Entry 6N34 (X-ray diffraction, 2.80 A resolution); this record covers chains A and B.

# Chain A (and B)
Protein: Influenza virus NS1A-binding protein
Source organism: Homo sapiens
Notes: chain B of this document is another copy of the same molecule, construct and numbering; everything in this record applies to it too
Reference sequence: Q9Y6Y0 (NS1BP_HUMAN); residues 1-137 here = UniProt positions 1-137
Chain sequence (145 residues; numbered 1 to 145; the number before each row is that of its first residue):
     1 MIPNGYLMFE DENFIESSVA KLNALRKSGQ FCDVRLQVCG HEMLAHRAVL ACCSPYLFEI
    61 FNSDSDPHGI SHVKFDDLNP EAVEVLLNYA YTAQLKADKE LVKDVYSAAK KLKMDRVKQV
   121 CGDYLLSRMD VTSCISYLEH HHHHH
Not modelled in the structure: 1-5, 64-68, 130-145 (chain B: 1-3, 64-69, 129-145)
Sequence notes: expression tag (138-145)
UniProt features mapped onto this chain:
  - mutagenesis: M1 to E12 (Destabilises dimer and impairs splicing of viral M1 mRNA)

# Interface between chain A and chain B
Pairs across the interface (69):
  Y6(A) - A97(B)
  Y6(A) - D98(B)
  Y6(A) - K99(B)
  Y6(A) - Y124(B)  hydrogen bond (backbone-side chain)
  L7(A) - L95(B)
  L7(A) - K96(B)
  L7(A) - A97(B)  hydrogen bond (backbone-backbone)
  L7(A) - V102(B)  hydrophobic
  L7(A) - Y124(B)  hydrophobic
  M8(A) - L95(B)
  M8(A) - K96(B)
  F9(A) - Q94(B)
  F9(A) - L95(B)  hydrogen bond (backbone-backbone)
  F9(A) - R116(B)
  E10(A) - A93(B)
  D11(A) - Y89(B)  hydrogen bond
  D11(A) - A93(B)  hydrogen bond (backbone-backbone)
  D11(A) - R116(B)  salt bridge
  F14(A) - C53(B)  hydrophobic
  F14(A) - Y89(B)
  F14(A) - A90(B)
  F14(A) - A93(B)  hydrophobic
  I15(A) - I15(B)  hydrophobic
  I15(A) - A93(B)  hydrophobic
  V19(A) - I15(B)  hydrophobic
  K21(A) - C52(B)  hydrogen bond (side chain-backbone)
  L22(A) - A48(B)  hydrophobic
  L22(A) - C52(B)
  Q30(A) - F58(B)
  F31(A) - R47(B)
  F31(A) - A51(B)  hydrophobic
  F31(A) - F58(B)  hydrophobic
  F31(A) - F61(B)  hydrophobic
  H46(A) - A48(B)
  R47(A) - F31(B)
  A48(A) - L22(B)  hydrophobic
  A48(A) - H46(B)
  A51(A) - F31(B)  hydrophobic
  C52(A) - S18(B)
  C52(A) - K21(B)  hydrogen bond (backbone-side chain)
  C52(A) - L22(B)  hydrophobic
  F58(A) - Q30(B)
  F58(A) - F31(B)  hydrophobic
  F61(A) - F31(B)  hydrophobic
  N62(A) - F31(B)
  Y89(A) - F9(B)  hydrophobic
  Y89(A) - D11(B)  hydrogen bond
  Y89(A) - F14(B)
  A90(A) - F14(B)
  A93(A) - E10(B)
  A93(A) - D11(B)  hydrogen bond (backbone-backbone)
  A93(A) - F14(B)  hydrophobic
  A93(A) - I15(B)  hydrophobic
  Q94(A) - F9(B)
  Q94(A) - E10(B)  hydrogen bond
  L95(A) - L7(B)
  L95(A) - M8(B)
  L95(A) - F9(B)  hydrogen bond (backbone-backbone)
  K96(A) - L7(B)
  K96(A) - M8(B)
  A97(A) - Y6(B)
  A97(A) - L7(B)  hydrogen bond (backbone-backbone)
  D98(A) - Y6(B)
  K99(A) - Y6(B)
  R116(A) - F9(B)
  R116(A) - D11(B)
  V120(A) - L7(B)  hydrophobic
  Y124(A) - G5(B)  hydrogen bond (side chain-backbone)
  Y124(A) - Y6(B)
Interface residues without a listed pair, chain A (40 interface residues in all): S18, L25, C53, Y91, T92, V102, C121
Interface residues without a listed pair, chain B (38 interface residues in all): L25, N62, V120, C121

# Summary
The interface between chain A and chain B involves 40 residues on one side and 38 on the other, with 13
hydrogen bonds and 1 salt bridge. Among the polar pairs are D11(A)-R116(B), Y6(A)-Y124(B) and D11(A)-Y89(B).
UniProt lists 12 mutagenesis sites on chain A.
Both chains are Influenza virus NS1A-binding protein (Homo sapiens). Entry 6N34 (Crystal structure of the BTB
domain of Human NS1-BP) was determined by X-ray diffraction, deposited together with 6N3H.
